7W3R - chain A; structure by X-ray diffraction, 1.92 A resolution.

[Chain A]
Molecule: Ubiquitin carboxyl-terminal hydrolase 34
From: Homo sapiens
Notes: EC 3.4.19.12
UniProt: Q70CQ2 (UBP34_HUMAN); numbering as in UniProt (aligned over 1889-2272)
Sequence (384 residues; numbered 1889 to 2272; the number before each row is that of its first residue):
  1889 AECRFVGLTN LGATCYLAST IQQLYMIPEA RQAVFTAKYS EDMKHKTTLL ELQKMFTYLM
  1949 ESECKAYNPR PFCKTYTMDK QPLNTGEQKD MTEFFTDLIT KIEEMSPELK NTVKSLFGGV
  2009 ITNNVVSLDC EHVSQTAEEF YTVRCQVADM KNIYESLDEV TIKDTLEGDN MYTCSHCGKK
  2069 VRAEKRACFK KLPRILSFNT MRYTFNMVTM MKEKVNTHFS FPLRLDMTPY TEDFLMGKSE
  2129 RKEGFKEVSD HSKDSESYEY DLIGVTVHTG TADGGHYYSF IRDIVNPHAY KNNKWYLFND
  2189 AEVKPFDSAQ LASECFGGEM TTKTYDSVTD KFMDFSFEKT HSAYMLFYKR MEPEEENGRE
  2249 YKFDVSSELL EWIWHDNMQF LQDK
Not modelled in the structure: 1889-1891, 2125-2143, 2213-2219, 2243-2246, 2262-2272
Ion coordination: Zn2+: Cys2018, His2020, Cys2062, Cys2065
Curated features (UniProtKB/Swiss-Prot):
  - active site: Cys1903 (Nucleophile), His2164 (Proton acceptor)
  - mutagenesis: Cys1903 (C1903S: Loss of function)

[In short]
Cys2018, His2020, Cys2062 and Cys2065 coordinate Zn2+. UniProt lists active-site residues Cys1903 and His2164
and one mutagenesis site.
Chain A is Ubiquitin carboxyl-terminal hydrolase 34 (Homo sapiens); the structure, USP34 catalytic domain, was
determined by X-ray diffraction.
